PDB entry 7PAH | electron microscopy, 9.50 A resolution (very low resolution: no residue pairs are listed; an interface is given only as per-side residue counts) | chains k and 3 of the 54 polymer chains in the assembly

== Chain k ==
Name: 50S ribosomal protein L15
Source organism: Mycoplasma pneumoniae M129
UniProtKB: Q50300 (RL15_MYCPN); residues 1-151 here = UniProt positions 1-151
Amino-acid sequence (151 residues; row label = number of the first residue in the row):
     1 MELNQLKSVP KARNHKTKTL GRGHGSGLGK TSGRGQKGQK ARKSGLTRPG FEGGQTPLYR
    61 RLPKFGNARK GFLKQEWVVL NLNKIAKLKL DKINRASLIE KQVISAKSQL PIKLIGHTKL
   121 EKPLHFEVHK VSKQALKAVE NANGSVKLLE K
Unresolved in the structure: 1-2, 151

== Chain 3 ==
Molecule: 23S ribosomal RNA
Source organism: Mycoplasma pneumoniae M129
Sequence (2907 nucleotides; row label = number of the first residue in the row):
     1 UACAAUAAGU UACUAAGGGC UUAUGGUGGA UGCCUUGGCA CUAAUAGGCG AUGAAGGACG
    61 UGUUAACCUG CGAUAAGCUU CGGGUAGGUG GUAAGAACCU CAGAUCCGGA GAUUUCCGAA
   121 UGGAGCAAUC CGGUAGUUGG AAACAGCUAU CAUUAAUUGA UGAAUAAAUA GUCAAUUAAA
   181 GCAAUACGUG GUGAAGUGAA ACAUCUCAGU AGCCACAGGA AAAGAAAACG AAUGUGAUUC
   241 CGUGUGUAGU GGCGAGCGAA AGCGGAACAG GCCAAACUUA UCAUUAGAUA GGGGUUGUAG
   301 GGCUUGCAAU GUGGACUUGA AAACGAUAGA AGAAGCUGUU GGAAAGCAGC GCGCAAAAGG
   361 GUGAUAGCCC CGUAUUUGAA AUUGUUUUCA UACCUAGCGA GAUCCCUGAG UAGCUCGGAA
   421 AACGUUAUUU UGAGUGAAUC UGCCCAGACC AUUGGGUAAG CCUAAAUACU AAUUAGUGAC
   481 CGAUAGCGAA ACAGUACCGU GAGGGAAAGG UGAAAAGAAC CCAGAGAUGG GAGUGAAAUA
   541 GAUUCUGAAA CCAUAUGCCU ACAACGUGUC AGAGCACAUU AAUGUGUGAU GGCGUGCGUU
   601 UUGAAGUAUG AGCCGGCGAG UUAUGAUAGC AAGCGUUAGU UAACCAGGAG AUGGGGAGCU
   661 GUAGCGAAAG CGAGUUUUAA AAGAGCGUUU GUUUGUUAUU AUAGACCCGA AACGGGUUGA
   721 GCUAGUCAUG AGCAGGUUGA AGGUUGAGUA ACAUCAACUG GAGGACCGAA CCGACUCUCG
   781 UUGAAACGAU AGCGGAUGAC UUGUGAUUAG GGGUGAAAUU CCAAUCGAAA UCCGUGAUAG
   841 CUGGUUCUCG UCGAAAUAGC UUUAAGGCUA GCGUGAGAUC ACAAAUAAGU GGAGGUAAAG
   901 CUACUGAAUG UAUGAUGGCG CCACCUAGGC GUACUGAAUA CAAUUAAACU CUGAAUGCCA
   961 UUUAUUUUAU UCUCGCAGUC AGACAGUGGG GGAUAAGCUU CAUUGUCAAG AGGGGAAGAG
  1021 CCCAGAUCAU UAAAUAAGGU CCCCAAAAUA UACUAAGUGG AAAAGGAUGU GAAAGUGCUA
  1081 AAACAGCAAG GAUGUUGGCU UAGAAGCAGC CAUCGUUUAA AGAGUGCGUA ACAGCUCACU
  1141 UGUCGAGUGU UUUUGCGCCG AAGAUGUAAC GGGGCUAAGU AUAUUACCGA AUUUAUGGAU
  1201 AAGAUUUAUA UCUUGUGGUA GACGAGCGUU GUAUUGGAGU UGAAGUCAAA GCGUGAGCAU
  1261 UGGUGGAUCC AAUACAAGUG AGAAUGCCGG CAUGAGUAAC GCUUGGGAGU GAGAAUCUCC
  1321 CAAACCGAUU GACUAAGGUU UCCUGGACCA GGGUCGUCCU UCCAGGGUUA GUCUGGACCU
  1381 AAGCUGAGGC UGAAAAGCGU AGGCGAUGGA CAACAGGUUA AUAUUCCUGU ACUUACAGUU
  1441 AGACUGAUGG AGUGACAAAG AAGGUUUUCC ACCCCCAUAA UUGGAUUUGG GGAUAAAUCA
  1501 UAAGGUGGUA CAAUAGGCAA AUCCGUUGUG CAUAACAUUG AGUGAUGAUG UCGAGUGAAU
  1561 GAGUGAUCAA GUAGCGAAGG UGGUAUUAAU CAUGCUUUCA AGAAAAGCUU CUAGGGUUAA
  1621 UCUAGCUGUA ACCAGUACCG AGAACGAACA CACGUAGUCA AGGAGAGGAU CCUAAGGUUA
  1681 GCGAGUGAAC UAUAGCCAAG GAACUCUGCA AAUUAACCCC GUAAGUUAGC GAGAAGGGGU
  1741 GCUUAUGUAA AAGUAAGCCG CAGUGAAGAA CGAGGGGGGA CUGUUUAACU AAAACACAAC
  1801 UCUAUGCCAA ACCGUAAGGU GAUGUAUAUG GGGUGACACC UGCCCAGUGC UGGAAGGUUA
  1861 AAGAAGGAGG UUAGCGCAAG CGAAGCUUUU AACUGAAGCC CCAGUGAACG GCGGCCGUAA
  1921 CUAUAACGGU CCUAAGGUAG CGAAAUUCCU AGUCGGGUAA AUUCCGUCCC GCUUGAAUGG
  1981 UGUAACCAUC UCUUGACUGU CUCGGCUAUA GACUCGGUGA AAUCCAGGUA CGGGUGAAGA
  2041 CACCCGUUAG GCGCAACGGG ACGGAAAGAC CCCGUGAAGC UUUACUGUAG CUUAAUAUUG
  2101 AUCAGGACAU UAUCAUGUAG AGAAUAGGUA GGAGCAAUCG AUGCAAGUUC GCUAGGACUU
  2161 GUUGAUGCGA AAGGUGGAAU ACUACCCUUG GUUGUGUGCU GUUCUAAUUG GUAACUGUUA
  2221 UCCAGUUUCA AGACAGUGUU AGGUGGGCAG UUUGACUGGG GCGGUCGCCU CCUAAAAGGU
  2281 AACGGAGGCG UACAAAGGUA CCUUCAGUAC GGUUGGAAAU CGUAUGUAGA GUGUAAUGGU
  2341 GUAAGGGUGC UUGACUGUGA GACAUACAGG UCGAACAGGU GAGAAAUCAG GUCAUAGUGA
  2401 UCCGGUGGUC CAGUAUGGAA UGGCCAUCGC UCAACGGAUA AAAGCUACUC CGGGGAUAAC
  2461 AGGCUGAUAC UGCCCAAGAG UUCAUAUCGA CGGCAGUGUU UGGCACCUCG AUGUCGACUC
  2521 AUCUCAUCCU CGAGCUGAAG CAGGUUCGAA GGGUUCGGCU GUUCGCCGAU UAAAGAGAUA
  2581 CGUGAGUUGG GUUCAAACCG UCGUGAGACA GGUUGGUCCC UAUCUAUUGU GCCCGUAGGA
  2641 AGAUUGAAGA GUGUUGCUUC UAGUACGAGA GGACCGAAGC GAGGACACCU CUUAUGCUCC
  2701 AGUUGUAGCG CCAGCUGCAC CGCUGGGUAG UAACGUGUCU AUUAGAUAAA CGCUGAAAGC
  2761 AUCUAAGUGU GAAACUAUCU CAAAGAUUAA UCUUCCCAUU UCGCAAGAAA GUAAGAGCCG
  2821 UCAAAGACGA UGACGUUGAU AGGUUACAGG UGUAAGCAUA GUGAUAUGUU GAGCUGAGUA
  2881 AUACUAAUUG CUCGAGGACU UAUUGGA
Unresolved in the structure: 1-7, 923-927, 1560-1569, 2901-2907

== Chain k / chain 3 interface ==
At this resolution (10 A) residue pairs are not listed: 83 residues of chain k and 100 of chain 3 lie at the interface.

== Overview ==
Chain k and chain 3 form an interface of 83 and 100 residues respectively.
Here chain k is 50S ribosomal protein L15 and chain 3 is 23S ribosomal RNA, both from Mycoplasma pneumoniae
M129. Entry 7PAH (70S ribosome with P- and E-site tRNAs in Mycoplasma pneumoniae cells) was determined by
electron microscopy (same publication as 7OOC, 7OOD, 7P6Z, 7PAI, 7PAJ, 7PAK and 23 further entries).
